Entry 4QBI (X-ray diffraction, 1.67 A resolution); this record covers chain A.

[Chain A]
Molecule: Adenylate kinase
From: Geobacillus stearothermophilus
Notes: EC 2.7.4.3
UniProtKB: P27142 (KAD_GEOSE); numbering as in UniProt (aligned over 1-217)
Chain sequence (217 residues; numbered 1 to 217; the number before each row is that of its first residue):
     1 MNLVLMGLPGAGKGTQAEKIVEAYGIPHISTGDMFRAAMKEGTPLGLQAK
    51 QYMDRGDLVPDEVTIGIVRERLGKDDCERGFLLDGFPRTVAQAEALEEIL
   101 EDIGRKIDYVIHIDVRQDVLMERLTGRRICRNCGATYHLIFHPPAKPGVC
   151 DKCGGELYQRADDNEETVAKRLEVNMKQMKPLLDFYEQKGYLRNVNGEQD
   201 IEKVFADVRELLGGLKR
Construct notes: engineered mutation Glu22 (Ala in P27142), Gly73 (Ser in P27142), Glu78 (Gln in P27142), Arg79 (Asn in P27142), Glu98 (Thr in P27142), Ile99 (Met in P27142), Glu101 (Ala in P27142), Ile107 (Leu in P27142), Glu166 (Ala in P27142), Lys170 (Asn in P27142), Leu183 (Val in P27142), Val195 (Ile in P27142), Ile201 (Met in P27142), Val208 (Ile in P27142), Lys216 (Ala in P27142)
Bound ions: Zn2+: Cys130, Cys133, Cys150, Cys153
Ligand contacts: bis(adenosine)-5'-pentaphosphate (AP5): Leu8, Pro9, Gly10, Ala11, Gly12, Lys13, Gly14, Thr15, Thr31, Gly32, Phe35, Arg36, Tyr52, Met53, Asp57, Leu58, Val59, Thr64, Gly85, Phe86, Arg88, Gln92, Arg123, Leu124, Arg127, Thr136, Tyr137, His138, Phe141, His142, Arg160, Asp162, Arg171, Gly197, Gln199, Asp200, Ile201, Val204
Swiss-Prot annotation at these positions:
  - region: Ser30 to Val59 (NMP), Gly126 to Asp163 (LID)
  - binding site (ATP): Gly10 to Thr15, Arg127, Thr136, Tyr137, Gln199
  - binding site (AMP): Thr31, Arg36, Asp57 to Val59, Gly85 to Arg88, Gln92, Arg160, Arg171
  - binding site (Zn(2+)): Cys130, Cys133, Cys150, Cys153

[Overview]
Chain A binds bis(adenosine)-5'-pentaphosphate. Cys130, Cys133, Cys150 and Cys153 coordinate Zn2+. UniProt
lists 10 ATP-binding residues, 12 AMP-binding residues and 4 Zn2+-binding residues.
Chain A is Adenylate kinase (Geobacillus stearothermophilus); the structure, Crystal structure of a stable
adenylate kinase variant AKlse6, was determined by X-ray diffraction, deposited together with 4QBF, 4QBG, 4QBH
and 3DL0.
